PDB entry 3OS0 | X-ray diffraction, 2.81 A resolution | chains A and D of the 6 polymer chains in the assembly

# Chain A
Molecule: Integrase
Organism: Human spumaretrovirus
UniProtKB: P14350 (POL_FOAMV); residues 1-392 here correspond to UniProt positions 752-1143 (UniProt number = residue number + 751)
Amino-acid sequence (395 residues; row label = number of the first residue in the row; numbers below 1 keep their minus sign (Gly-2 is residue -2)):
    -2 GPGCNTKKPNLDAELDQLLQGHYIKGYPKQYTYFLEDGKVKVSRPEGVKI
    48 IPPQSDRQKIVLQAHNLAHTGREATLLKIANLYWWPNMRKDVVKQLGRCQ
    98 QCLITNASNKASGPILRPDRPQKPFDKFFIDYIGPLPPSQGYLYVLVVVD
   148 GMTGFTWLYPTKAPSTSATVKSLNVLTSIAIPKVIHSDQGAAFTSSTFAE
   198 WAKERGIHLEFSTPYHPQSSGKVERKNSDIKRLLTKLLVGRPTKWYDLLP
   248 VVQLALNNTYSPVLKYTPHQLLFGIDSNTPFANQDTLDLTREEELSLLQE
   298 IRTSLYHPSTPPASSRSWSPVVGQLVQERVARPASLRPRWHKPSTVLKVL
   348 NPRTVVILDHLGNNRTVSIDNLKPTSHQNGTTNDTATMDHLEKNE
Disordered / not traced: -2 to 9, 375-392
Differences from the reference sequence: expression tag (-2 to 0)
Ion coordination: Zn2+: His62, His66, Cys96, Cys99; Mg2+: Asp128, Asp185 (shared with 1 residue of chain t)
UniProt features mapped onto this chain:
  - binding site (Mg(2+)): Asp123, Asp185
What the authors report for this chain:
  - binding site for the 17-nt DNA strand: Thr163, Ala188, Ser193, Arg329
  - binding site for the 13-nt DNA strand: Arg329
  - mutagenesis - A188S, R329S: unchanged catalytic activity (strand transfer activity)
  - specificity-determining residues: Ala188, Arg329
  - mutagenesis - R329E: decreased catalytic activity (strand transfer activity)
  - mutagenesis - A188D: abolished catalytic activity (strand transfer activity)

# Chain D
Molecule: 17-nt DNA strand
Sequence (17 nucleotides; each row starts with the number of its first residue):
     1 TGCGAAATTCCATGACA

# Interface between chain A and chain D
Pairs across the interface (11):
  Pro214(A) with DA17(D), base contact
  Gln215(A) with DA17(D), base contact
  Glu221(A) with DC16(D), sugar contact; DA17(D), base contact
  Arg222(A) with DG14(D), base contact; DA15(D), base contact; DC16(D), base contact
  Asn224(A) with DC16(D), phosphate contact
  Ser225(A) with DC16(D), sugar contact
  Lys228(A) with DA17(D), salt bridge to the phosphate
  Lys262(A) with DT9(D), salt bridge to the phosphate

# Summary
8 residues of chain A and 5 residues of chain D are in contact, with 2 salt bridges. Among the polar pairs are
Lys228(A)-DA17(D) and Lys262(A)-DT9(D). From the paper: a binding site for the 17-nt DNA strand at Thr163(A),
Ala188(A) and Ser193(A) among others; R329E of chain A reduces catalytic activity (strand transfer activity);
4 substitutions were tested in all.
Here chain A is Integrase (Human spumaretrovirus) and chain D is a 17-nt DNA strand. Entry 3OS0 (PFV strand
transfer complex (STC) at 2.81 A resolution) was determined by X-ray diffraction (same publication as 3OS1 and
3OS2).
